PDB entry 8FCL | electron microscopy, 3.51 A resolution | chains A and G of the 7 polymer chains in the assembly

# Chain A
Name: Transitional endoplasmic reticulum ATPase
Source organism: Homo sapiens
Notes: EC 3.6.4.6
UniProt: P55072 (TERA_HUMAN); numbering as in UniProt (aligned over 1-806)
Amino-acid sequence (806 residues; row label = number of the first residue in the row):
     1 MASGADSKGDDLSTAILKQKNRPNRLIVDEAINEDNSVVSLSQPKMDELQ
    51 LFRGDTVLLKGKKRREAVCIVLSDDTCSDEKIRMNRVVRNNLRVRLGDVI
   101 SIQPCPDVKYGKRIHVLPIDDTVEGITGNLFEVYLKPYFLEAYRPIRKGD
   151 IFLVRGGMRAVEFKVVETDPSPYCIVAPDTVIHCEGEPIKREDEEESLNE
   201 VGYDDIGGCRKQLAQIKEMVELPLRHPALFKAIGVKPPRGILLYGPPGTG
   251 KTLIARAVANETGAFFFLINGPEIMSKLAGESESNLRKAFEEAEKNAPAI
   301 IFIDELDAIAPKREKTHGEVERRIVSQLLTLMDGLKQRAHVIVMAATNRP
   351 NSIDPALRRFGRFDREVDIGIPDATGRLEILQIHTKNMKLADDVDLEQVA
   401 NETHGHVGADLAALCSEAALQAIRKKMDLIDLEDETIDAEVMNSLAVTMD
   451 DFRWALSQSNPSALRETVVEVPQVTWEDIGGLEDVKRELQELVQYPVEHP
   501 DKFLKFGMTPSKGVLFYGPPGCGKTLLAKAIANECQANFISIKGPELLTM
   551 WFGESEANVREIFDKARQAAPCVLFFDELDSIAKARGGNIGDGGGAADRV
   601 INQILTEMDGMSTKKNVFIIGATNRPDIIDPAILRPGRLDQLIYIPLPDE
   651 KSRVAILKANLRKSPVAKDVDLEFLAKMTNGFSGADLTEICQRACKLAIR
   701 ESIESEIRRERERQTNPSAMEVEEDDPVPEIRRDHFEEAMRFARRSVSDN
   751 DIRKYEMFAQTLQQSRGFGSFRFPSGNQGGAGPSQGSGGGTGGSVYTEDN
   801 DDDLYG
Not modelled in the structure: 1-22, 708-727, 764-806
Curated features (UniProtKB/Swiss-Prot):
  - region: Thr-797 to Gly-806 (Interaction with UBXN6)
  - motif: Asp-802 to Gly-806 (PIM motif)
  - binding site (ATP): Pro-247 to Leu-253, Asn-348, His-384, Gly-521 to Leu-526
  - modified residue: Ala-2 (N-acetylalanine), Ser-3 (Phosphoserine), Ser-7 (Phosphoserine), Ser-13 (Phosphoserine), Ser-37 (Phosphoserine), Lys-315 (N6,N6,N6-trimethyllysine), Thr-436 (Phosphothreonine), Ser-462 (Phosphoserine), Lys-502 (N6-acetyllysine), Lys-505 (N6-acetyllysine), Lys-668 (N6-acetyllysine), Ser-702 (Phosphoserine), Lys-754 (N6-acetyllysine), Ser-770 (Phosphoserine), Ser-775 (Phosphoserine), Ser-787 (Phosphoserine), Tyr-805 (Phosphotyrosine)
  - cross-link (Glycyl lysine isopeptide (Lys-Gly)): Lys-8 (interchain with G-Cter in SUMO2), Lys-18 (interchain with G-Cter in SUMO2)
  - natural variant: Arg-95 (R95G: In IBMPFD1), Gly-97 (G97E: In CMT2Y), Ile-126 (I126F: In IBMPFD1; uncertain significance), Arg-155 (R155C: In IBMPFD1; R155H: In FTDALS6 and IBMPFD1; R155L: In IBMPFD1; R155P: In IBMPFD1; R155S: In IBMPFD1), Arg-159 (R159G: In FTDALS6; R159H: In IBMPFD1), Ala-160 (A160T: In IBMPFD1; uncertain significance), Glu-185 (E185K: In CMT2Y), Arg-191 (R191Q: In FTDALS6 and IBMPFD1), Leu-198 (L198W: In IBMPFD1), Ala-232 (A232E: In IBMPFD1), Ile-254 (I254F: In IBMPFD1; uncertain significance), Ile-369 (I369T: In IBMPFD1; uncertain significance), 2 further natural variant entries in UniProt
  - mutagenesis: Phe-52 to Asp-55 (Abolishes interaction with NPLOC4; when associated with A-110), Arg-53 (R53A: Minor effect on affinity for ATP and ADP), Arg-86 (R86A: Strongly increased affinity for ATP. Strongly reduced affinity for ADP), Tyr-110 (Y110A: Abolishes interaction with NPLOC4; when associated with 52-A--A-55), Arg-113 to His-115 (Severely reduced binding to DERL1), Phe-131 (F131R: Severely reduced binding to DERL1), Leu-140 (L140D: Severely reduced binding to DERL1), Asp-179 (D179R: No effect on binding to DERL1), His-183 (H183W: Severely reduced binding to DERL1), Lys-251 (K251Q: Impairs ERAD degradation of HMGCR and does not inhibit interaction with RHBDD1; when associated with Q-524), Glu-305 (E305Q: Defect in ubiquitin-dependent protein degradation by the proteasome; when associated with Q-578), Lys-312 (K312A: Does not affect methylation by VCPKMT), 8 further mutagenesis entries in UniProt
Small-molecule neighbours:
  - ADP (adenosine-5'-diphosphate), molecule 1: Asp-205, Ile-206, Gly-207, Gly-208, Pro-247, Gly-248, Thr-249, Gly-250, Thr-252, Leu-253, Asp-304, Ile-380, His-384, Gly-408, Ala-409, Ala-412
  - ADP, molecule 2: Asp-478, Ile-479, Gly-480, Pro-520, Gly-521, Cys-522, Gly-523, Lys-524, Thr-525, Leu-526, Asp-577, Asn-624, Ile-656, Asn-660, Gly-684, Ala-685, Thr-688

# Chain G
Name: UBX domain-containing protein 6
Source organism: Homo sapiens
UniProt: Q9BZV1 (UBXN6_HUMAN); residue numbers follow UniProt; this construct covers 1-441
Amino-acid sequence (441 residues; each row starts with the number of its first residue):
     1 MKKFFQEFKADIKFKSAGPGQKLKESVGEKAHKEKPNQPAPRPPRQGPTN
    51 EAQMAAAAALARLEQKQSRAWGPTSQDTIRNQVRKELQAEATVSGSPEAP
   101 GTNVVSEPREEGSAHLAVPGVYFTCPLTGATLRKDQRDACIKEAILLHFS
   151 TDPVAASIMKIYTFNKDQDRVKLGVDTIAKYLDNIHLHPEEEKYRKIKLQ
   201 NKVFQERINCLEGTHEFFEAIGFQKVLLPAQDQEDPEEFYVLSETTLAQP
   251 QSLERHKEQLLAAEPVRAKLDRQRRVFQPSPLASQFELPGDFFNLTAEEI
   301 KREQRLRSEAVERLSVLRTKAMREKEEQRGLRKYNYTLLRVRLPDGCLLQ
   351 GTFYARERLGAVYGFVREALQSDWLPFELLASGGQKLSEDENLALNECGL
   401 VPSALLTFSWDMAVLEDIKAAGAEPDSILKPELLSAIEKLL
Not modelled in the structure: 1-48, 69-120
Curated features (UniProtKB/Swiss-Prot):
  - region: Met-1 to Ala-10 (Mediates interaction with LMAN1), Glu-51 to Leu-63 (VCP/p97-interacting motif (VIM))
  - modified residue: Ser-96 (Phosphoserine)
What the authors report for this chain:
  - contacts within the chain: Arg-318/Glu-326
  - mutagenesis - E299R/R302E/R307E/E312R: unchanged binding to p97

# Chain A / chain G interface
Residue-residue contacts (22):
  Asn-33(A) / Leu-63(G)
  Asp-35(A) / Arg-62(G)  salt bridge
  Ser-37(A) / Arg-62(G)
  Arg-53(A) / Leu-60(G)
  Gly-54(A) / Ala-56(G)
  Thr-56(A) / Ala-52(G)
  Leu-72(A) / Leu-60(G)  hydrophobic
  Leu-72(A) / Leu-63(G)  hydrophobic
  Pro-106(A) / Thr-49(G)
  Lys-109(A) / Glu-51(G)  salt bridge
  Tyr-110(A) / Glu-51(G)  hydrogen bond (side chain-backbone)
  Tyr-110(A) / Met-54(G)
  Glu-141(A) / Ala-58(G)
  Ala-142(A) / Ala-58(G)
  Ala-142(A) / Arg-62(G)  hydrogen bond (backbone-side chain)
  Tyr-143(A) / Met-54(G)
  Tyr-143(A) / Ala-55(G)
  Arg-144(A) / Arg-62(G)
  Lys-425(A) / Lys-301(G)
  Asp-428(A) / Ala-297(G)
  Leu-429(A) / Glu-298(G)
  Asp-431(A) / Ala-297(G)
Also at the interface, not in a pair above, chain A (23 interface residues in all): Val-38, Asp-55, Ile-70, Ile-175, Arg-424
Also at the interface, not in a pair above, chain G (16 interface residues in all): Ala-59, Ile-300, Gln-304
Interface features reported in the paper:
  - specific contacts: Asp-35(A)/Arg-62(G) (salt bridge), Lys-109(A)/Glu-51(G) (salt bridge), Ala-142(A)/Arg-62(G) (backbone contact)

# Overview
23 residues of chain A and 16 residues of chain G are in contact; the contacts include 2 hydrogen bonds and 2
salt bridges. Polar contacts include Asp-35(A)/Arg-62(G), Lys-109(A)/Glu-51(G) and Tyr-110(A)/Glu-51(G). The
authors report salt bridges between Asp-35(A) and Arg-62(G) and Lys-109(A) and Glu-51(G); a backbone contact
between Ala-142(A) and Arg-62(G). From the paper: E299R/R302E/R307E/E312R of chain G leave binding to p97
unchanged; contacts within the chain involving Arg-318(G) and Glu-326(G).
Here chain A is Transitional endoplasmic reticulum ATPase and chain G is UBX domain-containing protein 6, both
from Homo sapiens. Entry 8FCL (Cryo-EM structure of p97:UBXD1 closed state) was determined by electron
microscopy (same publication as 8FCM, 8FCN, 8FCO, 8FCP, 8FCQ, 8FCR and 8FCT).
